PDB entry 5WS2 | X-ray diffraction, 2.40 A resolution | chains A and B of the 4 polymer chains in the assembly

== Chain A (and B) ==
Molecule: Ribonuclease J
From: Methanolobus psychrophilus R15
Notes: EC 3.1.-.-; chain B of this document is another copy of the same molecule, construct and numbering; everything in this record applies to it too
UniProt: K4MAF9 (K4MAF9_9EURY); residues 2-448 here = UniProt positions 2-448
Sequence (470 residues; numbered -21 to 448; the number before each row is that of its first residue; numbers below 1 keep their minus sign (Met-21 is residue -21)):
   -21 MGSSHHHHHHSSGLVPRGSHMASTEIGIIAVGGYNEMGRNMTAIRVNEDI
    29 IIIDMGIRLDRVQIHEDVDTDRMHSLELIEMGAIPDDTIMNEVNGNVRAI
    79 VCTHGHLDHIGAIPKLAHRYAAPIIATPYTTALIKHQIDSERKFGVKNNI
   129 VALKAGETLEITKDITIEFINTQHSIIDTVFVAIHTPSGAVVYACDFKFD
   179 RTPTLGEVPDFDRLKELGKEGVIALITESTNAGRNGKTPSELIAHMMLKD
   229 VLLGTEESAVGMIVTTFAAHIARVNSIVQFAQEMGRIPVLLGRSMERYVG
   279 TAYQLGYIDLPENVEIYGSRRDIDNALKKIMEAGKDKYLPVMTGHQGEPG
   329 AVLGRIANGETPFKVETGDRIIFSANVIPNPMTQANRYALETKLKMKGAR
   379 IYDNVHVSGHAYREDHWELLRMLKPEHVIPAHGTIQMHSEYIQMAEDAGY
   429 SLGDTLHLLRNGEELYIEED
Not modelled in the structure: -21 to -20, -5 to -1 (chain B: -21 to -15)
Construct notes: initiating methionine (-21); expression tag (-20 to 1); engineered mutation Ala247 (Ser in K4MAF9)
Metal / ion sites: Zn2+ site 1: His84, His152, Asp174 (shared with 1 residue of chain C); Zn2+ site 2: Asp86, Asp174, His410

== How chain A and chain B interact ==
Pairs across the interface (58):
  Arg179(A) with Asp228(B); Gly232(B), hydrogen bond (side chain-backbone); Thr233(B); Glu234(B), salt bridge
  Phe189(A) with Glu234(B)
  Lys193(A) with Glu234(B), salt bridge
  Asn213(A) with Ile379(B); Tyr380(B); Asp381(B), hydrogen bond (side chain-backbone)
  Gly214(A) with Ile379(B); Tyr380(B)
  Lys215(A) with Asp228(B), salt bridge; Val229(B); Gly232(B), hydrogen bond (side chain-backbone)
  Ile221(A) with Ile221(B), hydrophobic; Met224(B), hydrophobic; Met225(B), hydrophobic
  Met224(A) with Leu220(B), hydrophobic; Ile221(B), hydrophobic; Met224(B), hydrophobic
  Met225(A) with Ile221(B), hydrophobic
  Asp228(A) with Lys215(B), salt bridge
  Val229(A) with Lys215(B)
  Gly232(A) with Arg179(B), hydrogen bond (backbone-side chain); Lys215(B), hydrogen bond (backbone-side chain)
  Thr233(A) with Arg179(B); Glu396(B), hydrogen bond
  Glu234(A) with Arg179(B), salt bridge; Phe189(B); Lys193(B), salt bridge; Glu396(B), hydrogen bond (backbone-side chain); Met400(B)
  Glu235(A) with Trp395(B); Arg399(B), salt bridge
  Arg348(A) with Glu396(B), salt bridge
  Arg378(A) with Arg391(B); Glu392(B), salt bridge; Trp395(B); Asp425(B), salt bridge
  Ile379(A) with Asn213(B); Gly214(B)
  Tyr380(A) with Asn213(B); Gly214(B); Glu392(B)
  Asp381(A) with Asn213(B), hydrogen bond (backbone-side chain)
  Arg391(A) with Arg378(B)
  Glu392(A) with Arg378(B), salt bridge; Tyr380(B)
  Trp395(A) with Glu235(B); Arg378(B)
  Glu396(A) with Thr233(B), hydrogen bond; Glu234(B), hydrogen bond (side chain-backbone); Glu235(B); Arg348(B), salt bridge
  Arg399(A) with Glu235(B), salt bridge
  Met400(A) with Glu234(B)
  Met422(A) with Arg378(B)
  Asp425(A) with Arg378(B), salt bridge
Other interface residues (no listed pair), chain A (31 interface residues in all): Thr216, Pro217, Leu220
Other interface residues (no listed pair), chain B (34 interface residues in all): Thr180, Pro217, Ser218, Thr345, Gly346, Met422

== Overview ==
The interface between chain A and chain B involves 31 residues on one side and 34 on the other, with 10
hydrogen bonds and 14 salt bridges. Polar pairs include Arg179(A)-Glu234(B), Lys193(A)-Glu234(B) and
Lys215(A)-Asp228(B). The Zn2+ site 1 is built by His84(A), His152(A) and Asp174(A).
Chain A and chain B are both Ribonuclease J (Methanolobus psychrophilus R15); the structure, Crystal structure
of mpy-RNase J (mutant S247A), an archaeal RNase J from Methanolobus psychrophilus R15, complex ..., was
determined by X-ray diffraction.
